7YQO - chains A and B; structure by X-ray diffraction, 1.79 A resolution.

== Chain A (and B) ==
Protein: Pre-B cell enhancing factor related protein
Organism: Xanthomonas campestris pv. campestris str. 8004
Notes: chain B of this document is another copy of the same molecule, construct and numbering; everything in this record applies to it too
UniProtKB: A0A0H2X5R2 (A0A0H2X5R2_XANC8); residue numbers follow UniProt; this construct covers 1-468
Chain sequence (482 residues; each row starts with the number of its first residue; numbers below 1 keep their minus sign (Met-13 is residue -13)):
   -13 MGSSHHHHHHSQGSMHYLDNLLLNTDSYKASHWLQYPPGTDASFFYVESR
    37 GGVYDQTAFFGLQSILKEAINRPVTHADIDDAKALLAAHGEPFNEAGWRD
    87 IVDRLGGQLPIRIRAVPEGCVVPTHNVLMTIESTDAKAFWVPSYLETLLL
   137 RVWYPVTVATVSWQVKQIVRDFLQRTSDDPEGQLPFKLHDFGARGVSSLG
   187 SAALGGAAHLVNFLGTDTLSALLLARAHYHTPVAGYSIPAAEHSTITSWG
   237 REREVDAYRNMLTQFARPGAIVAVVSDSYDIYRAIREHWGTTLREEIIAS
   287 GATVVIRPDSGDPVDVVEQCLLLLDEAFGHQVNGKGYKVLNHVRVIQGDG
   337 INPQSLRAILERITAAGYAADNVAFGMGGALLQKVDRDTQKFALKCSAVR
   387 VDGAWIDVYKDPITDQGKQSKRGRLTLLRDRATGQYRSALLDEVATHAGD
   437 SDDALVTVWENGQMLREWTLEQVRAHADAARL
Unresolved in the structure: -13 to 0, 395-405, 464 (chain B: -13 to 0, 276-283, 431-434)
Differences from the reference sequence: initiating methionine (-13); expression tag (-12 to 0)
Swiss-Prot annotation at these positions:
  - binding site (diphosphate): Arg180, His229, Arg293
  - binding site (beta-nicotinamide D-ribonucleotide): Asp203, Asp335, Arg373
  - modified residue: His229 (Phosphohistidine)
  - mutagenesis: His175 (H175F: Blocks the tunnel, results in a 403-fold decrease in catalytic efficiency with nicotinamide and shows a weaker binding affinity for the inhibitor FK866; when associated with F-224 ...), Arg180 (R180A: Loss of activity), Asp203 (D203N: Decrease in activity), Ile224 (I224F: Blocks the tunnel, results in a 403-fold decrease in catalytic efficiency with nicotinamide and shows a weaker binding affinity for the inhibitor FK866; when associated with F-175 ...), His229 (H229A: Retains some level of ATPase activity but it completely loses the ability to produce nicotinamide mononucleotide from nicotinamide; H229K/R: Loss of activity), Val291 (V291F: Blocks the tunnel, results in a 403-fold decrease in catalytic efficiency with nicotinamide and shows a weaker binding affinity for the inhibitor FK866; when associated with F-175 ...), Arg293 (R293A: Almost no change in activity), Ile332 (I332F: Blocks the tunnel, results in a 403-fold decrease in catalytic efficiency with nicotinamide and shows a weaker binding affinity for the inhibitor FK866; when associated with F-175 ...), Asp335 (D335N: Strong decrease in activity; D335S: Retains low activity), Arg373 (R373A: Loss of activity)
From the paper describing this entry:
  - mutagenesis - H229A, D335S, R373A: abolished catalytic activity
  - mutagenesis - H175F/I224F/V291F/I332F, R180A, H229K, H229R, D335N: decreased catalytic activity
  - mutagenesis - R293A: unchanged catalytic activity
  - post-translational modification sites: His229
  - specificity-determining residues: Asp203 (proposed by the authors, not directly observed)

== Interface between chain A and chain B ==
Pairs across the interface (200):
  Met1(A) - Met1(B)
  Met1(A) - Glu54(B)
  Tyr3(A) - Glu54(B)  hydrogen bond
  Tyr3(A) - Leu209(B)
  Tyr3(A) - Leu210(B)
  Tyr3(A) - Ala213(B)  hydrophobic
  Tyr3(A) - His214(B)
  Leu4(A) - Leu185(B)  hydrophobic
  Leu4(A) - Leu209(B)  hydrophobic
  Leu9(A) - Leu205(B)
  Leu9(A) - Leu209(B)  hydrophobic
  Asn10(A) - Leu185(B)
  Thr11(A) - Asp203(B)
  Thr11(A) - Leu205(B)
  Asp12(A) - Ala179(B)
  Asp12(A) - Arg180(B)  salt bridge
  Asp12(A) - Asp203(B)
  Ser13(A) - Thr202(B)
  Ser13(A) - Asp203(B)  hydrogen bond (backbone-backbone)
  Ser13(A) - Leu205(B)
  Ser13(A) - Ser223(B)
  Tyr14(A) - Arg180(B)  hydrogen bond
  Tyr14(A) - Asp203(B)  hydrogen bond (backbone-side chain)
  Tyr14(A) - Ala226(B)
  Tyr14(A) - Glu228(B)  hydrogen bond
  Lys15(A) - Glu228(B)  salt bridge
  Ser17(A) - Pro225(B)
  Ser17(A) - Phe251(B)
  His18(A) - Glu228(B)  salt bridge
  His18(A) - Thr231(B)  hydrogen bond
  Leu20(A) - Asn246(B)  hydrogen bond (backbone-side chain)
  Leu20(A) - Gln250(B)
  Leu20(A) - Phe251(B)  hydrophobic
  Gln21(A) - Ala226(B)  hydrogen bond (side chain-backbone)
  Gln21(A) - Ala227(B)
  Gln21(A) - Glu228(B)  hydrogen bond (side chain-backbone)
  Gln21(A) - Thr231(B)
  Gln21(A) - Trp235(B)  hydrogen bond (backbone-side chain)
  Gln21(A) - Asn246(B)
  Gln21(A) - Met247(B)
  Tyr22(A) - Thr231(B)
  Tyr22(A) - Trp235(B)
  Pro23(A) - Ser234(B)
  Pro23(A) - Trp235(B)
  Pro23(A) - Arg239(B)
  Pro24(A) - Trp235(B)
  Glu54(A) - Met1(B)  hydrogen bond (side chain-backbone)
  Glu54(A) - Tyr3(B)  hydrogen bond
  Asp67(A) - Arg212(B)  salt bridge
  Leu71(A) - Leu208(B)  hydrophobic
  Leu71(A) - Pro218(B)
  Leu72(A) - Leu205(B)  hydrophobic
  Ala74(A) - Val219(B)  hydrophobic
  Ala74(A) - Tyr222(B)
  His75(A) - Thr202(B)
  His75(A) - Leu205(B)
  His75(A) - Leu208(B)
  His75(A) - Gly221(B)  hydrogen bond (side chain-backbone)
  His75(A) - Tyr222(B)
  His75(A) - Ser223(B)  hydrogen bond (backbone-backbone)
  Gly76(A) - Ser223(B)
  Gly76(A) - Pro225(B)
  Glu77(A) - Ser223(B)
  Glu77(A) - Ile224(B)  hydrogen bond (side chain-backbone)
  Glu77(A) - Pro225(B)
  Pro78(A) - Pro225(B)
  Pro78(A) - Phe251(B)  hydrophobic
  Glu132(A) - Arg180(B)  salt bridge
  Glu132(A) - Glu228(B)
  Thr133(A) - Ala179(B)
  Thr133(A) - Arg180(B)
  Leu136(A) - Arg180(B)
  Arg137(A) - Ala179(B)  hydrogen bond (side chain-backbone)
  Arg137(A) - Arg180(B)
  Arg137(A) - Val182(B)
  Arg137(A) - Ser184(B)
  Arg137(A) - Leu185(B)
  Trp139(A) - Arg180(B)  hydrogen bond (side chain-backbone)
  Trp139(A) - Gly181(B)
  Trp139(A) - Val182(B)  hydrogen bond (side chain-backbone)
  Trp139(A) - Ser183(B)
  Trp139(A) - Gln369(B)
  Tyr140(A) - Ser183(B)
  Ala179(A) - Asp12(B)
  Ala179(A) - Thr133(B)
  Ala179(A) - Arg137(B)  hydrogen bond (backbone-side chain)
  Arg180(A) - Asp12(B)  salt bridge
  Arg180(A) - Tyr14(B)  hydrogen bond
  Arg180(A) - Glu132(B)  salt bridge
  Arg180(A) - Thr133(B)
  Arg180(A) - Leu136(B)
  Arg180(A) - Arg137(B)
  Arg180(A) - Trp139(B)  hydrogen bond (backbone-side chain)
  Arg180(A) - Arg373(B)
  Gly181(A) - Trp139(B)
  Val182(A) - Arg137(B)
  Val182(A) - Trp139(B)  hydrogen bond (backbone-side chain)
  Ser183(A) - Trp139(B)
  Ser183(A) - Tyr140(B)
  Ser183(A) - Ser183(B)  hydrogen bond
  Ser183(A) - Ser187(B)  hydrogen bond
  Ser184(A) - Arg137(B)
  Ser184(A) - Ser184(B)
  Ser184(A) - Ser187(B)
  Leu185(A) - Leu4(B)  hydrophobic
  Leu185(A) - Asn10(B)
  Leu185(A) - Arg137(B)
  Ser187(A) - Ser183(B)  hydrogen bond
  Ser187(A) - Ser184(B)  hydrogen bond
  Ser187(A) - Ser187(B)  hydrogen bond
  Thr202(A) - Ser13(B)
  Thr202(A) - His75(B)  hydrogen bond (backbone-side chain)
  Asp203(A) - Thr11(B)
  Asp203(A) - Asp12(B)
  Asp203(A) - Ser13(B)  hydrogen bond (backbone-backbone)
  Asp203(A) - Tyr14(B)  hydrogen bond (side chain-backbone)
  Leu205(A) - Leu9(B)
  Leu205(A) - Thr11(B)
  Leu205(A) - Ser13(B)
  Leu205(A) - Leu72(B)  hydrophobic
  Leu205(A) - His75(B)
  Leu208(A) - His75(B)
  Leu209(A) - Tyr3(B)
  Leu209(A) - Leu9(B)  hydrophobic
  Leu209(A) - Leu71(B)  hydrophobic
  Leu210(A) - Tyr3(B)
  Arg212(A) - Asp67(B)  salt bridge
  Ala213(A) - Tyr3(B)  hydrophobic
  His214(A) - Tyr3(B)
  Pro218(A) - Leu71(B)
  Val219(A) - Ala74(B)  hydrophobic
  Gly221(A) - His75(B)  hydrogen bond (backbone-side chain)
  Tyr222(A) - Ala74(B)
  Tyr222(A) - His75(B)
  Ser223(A) - Ser13(B)
  Ser223(A) - His75(B)  hydrogen bond (backbone-backbone)
  Ser223(A) - Gly76(B)
  Ser223(A) - Glu77(B)
  Ile224(A) - Glu77(B)  hydrogen bond (backbone-side chain)
  Pro225(A) - Ser17(B)
  Pro225(A) - Gly76(B)
  Pro225(A) - Glu77(B)
  Ala226(A) - Tyr14(B)
  Ala226(A) - Ser17(B)
  Ala226(A) - Gln21(B)  hydrogen bond (backbone-side chain)
  Ala227(A) - Gln21(B)
  Glu228(A) - Tyr14(B)  hydrogen bond
  Glu228(A) - Lys15(B)  salt bridge
  Glu228(A) - His18(B)  salt bridge
  Glu228(A) - Gln21(B)
  Glu228(A) - Ser129(B)
  Glu228(A) - Glu132(B)
  His229(A) - Lys396(B)
  Ser230(A) - Cys382(B)
  Thr231(A) - His18(B)
  Thr231(A) - Gln21(B)  hydrogen bond
  Thr233(A) - Val394(B)
  Thr233(A) - Tyr395(B)
  Ser234(A) - Tyr22(B)
  Ser234(A) - Pro23(B)
  Ser234(A) - Val385(B)
  Ser234(A) - Val387(B)
  Ser234(A) - Ile392(B)
  Trp235(A) - Gln21(B)  hydrogen bond (side chain-backbone)
  Trp235(A) - Tyr22(B)
  Trp235(A) - Pro23(B)
  Trp235(A) - Pro24(B)
  Arg237(A) - Asp397(B)  salt bridge
  Arg239(A) - Pro23(B)
  Asn246(A) - Leu20(B)  hydrogen bond (side chain-backbone)
  Asn246(A) - Gln21(B)
  Met247(A) - Gln21(B)
  Gln250(A) - Leu20(B)
  Phe251(A) - Ser17(B)
  Phe251(A) - Leu20(B)  hydrophobic
  Phe251(A) - Pro78(B)  hydrophobic
  Asp263(A) - Lys396(B)  salt bridge
  Asp263(A) - Thr400(B)  hydrogen bond (backbone-side chain)
  Ser264(A) - Lys396(B)
  Ser264(A) - Asp397(B)  hydrogen bond (backbone-backbone)
  Ser264(A) - Thr400(B)  hydrogen bond (backbone-side chain)
  Tyr265(A) - Asp397(B)
  Tyr265(A) - Ile399(B)
  Tyr265(A) - Thr400(B)
  Asp295(A) - Lys396(B)  salt bridge
  Ser296(A) - Thr400(B)
  Ser296(A) - Gln402(B)
  Gly297(A) - Gln402(B)  hydrogen bond (backbone-side chain)
  Gln369(A) - Trp139(B)
  Gln369(A) - Gln369(B)
  Gln369(A) - Val371(B)  hydrogen bond (side chain-backbone)
  Gln369(A) - Asp372(B)
  Lys370(A) - Asp372(B)
  Lys370(A) - Asp374(B)  salt bridge
  Val371(A) - Gln369(B)  hydrogen bond (backbone-side chain)
  Asp372(A) - Gln369(B)
  Asp372(A) - Lys370(B)
  Arg373(A) - Arg180(B)
  Asp374(A) - Lys370(B)  salt bridge
  Val394(A) - Ser230(B)
Also at the interface, not in a pair above, chain A (95 interface residues in all): Ser129, Phe177, Gly186, Ala188, Ala189, Thr204, Ser206, Asp266, Cys382, Val385, Arg408
Also at the interface, not in a pair above, chain B (92 interface residues in all): Gly186, Ala188, Ala189, Thr204, Ser206, Thr233

== Overview ==
The interface between chain A and chain B involves 95 residues on one side and 92 on the other; the contacts
include 44 hydrogen bonds and 15 salt bridges. Among the polar pairs are Asp12(A)-Arg180(B),
Lys15(A)-Glu228(B) and His18(A)-Glu228(B). From the paper: H175F/I224F/V291F/I332F, R180A and H229K of chain
A, among others, reduce catalytic activity; the specificity determinant Asp203(A); 9 substitutions were tested
in all.
Chain A and chain B are both Pre-B cell enhancing factor related protein (Xanthomonas campestris pv.
campestris str. 8004); the structure, Xcc Nicotinamide Phosphoribosyltransferase, was determined by X-ray
diffraction together with 8IGZ, 7YQP, 7YQQ and 7YQR from the same study.
